PDB entry 1VWB | X-ray diffraction, 1.82 A resolution | chains B and P

== Chain B ==
Molecule: Streptavidin
Source organism: Streptomyces avidinii
UniProtKB: P22629 (SAV_STRAV); residues 13-135 here correspond to UniProt positions 37-159 (UniProt number = residue number + 24)
Sequence (123 residues; row label = number of the first residue in the row):
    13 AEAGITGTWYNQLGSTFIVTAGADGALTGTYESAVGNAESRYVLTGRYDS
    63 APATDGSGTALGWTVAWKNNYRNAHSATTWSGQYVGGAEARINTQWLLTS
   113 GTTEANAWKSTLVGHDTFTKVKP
UniProt features mapped onto this chain:
  - motif: Arg59 to Asp61 (Cell attachment site)
  - binding site (biotin): Tyr43, Tyr54, Trp92, Trp108, Trp120

== Chain P ==
Molecule: Peptide ligand containing hpq
Sequence (8 residues; numbered 0 to 7; the number before each row is that of its first residue; numbering starts at 0):
     0 XCHPQFCX
Modified positions: ACE (acetyl group) at position 0; NH2 (amino group) at position 7
Cystine bridges: Cys1-Cys6

== How chain B and chain P interact ==
Residue-residue contacts (21; chain B residue first):
  Leu25(B) - Phe5(P)  hydrophobic
  Ser27(B) - Gln4(P)
  Tyr43(B) - Gln4(P)  hydrogen bond (side chain-backbone)
  Ser45(B) - Pro3(P)  hydrogen bond (side chain-backbone)
  Ser45(B) - Cys6(P)
  Ser45(B) - NH2_7(P)
  Tyr54(B) - Pro3(P)
  Trp79(B) - His2(P)
  Trp79(B) - Pro3(P)
  Trp79(B) - Gln4(P)
  Arg84(B) - Cys1(P)  hydrogen bond (side chain-backbone)
  Arg84(B) - Pro3(P)
  Ala86(B) - Pro3(P)  hydrophobic
  Ser88(B) - His2(P)  hydrogen bond
  Thr90(B) - Gln4(P)  hydrogen bond
  Trp92(B) - Gln4(P)
  Trp108(B) - Gln4(P)
  Trp108(B) - Phe5(P)  hydrophobic
  Leu110(B) - His2(P)
  Leu110(B) - Gln4(P)
  Leu110(B) - Phe5(P)  hydrophobic
Interface residues without a listed pair, chain B (15 interface residues in all): Ala46, Asp128

== In short ==
15 residues of chain B face 7 of chain P across their interface, with 5 hydrogen bonds. Among the polar pairs
are Tyr43(B)-Gln4(P), Ser45(B)-Pro3(P) and Arg84(B)-Cys1(P). Curated annotation (UniProt) lists 5
biotin-binding residues on chain B.
Here chain B is Streptavidin (Streptomyces avidinii) and chain P is Peptide ligand containing hpq. Entry 1VWB
(Streptavidin-cyclo-ac-[chpqfc]-NH2, ph 11.8) was determined by X-ray diffraction, deposited together with
1VWA, 1VWC, 1VWD, 1VWE, 1VWF, 1VWG and 11 further entries.
